Entry 7ZR1 (electron microscopy, 4.00 A resolution); this record covers chains A and D of the 5 polymer chains in the assembly.

== Chain A ==
Protein: Double-strand break repair protein
From: Thermochaetoides thermophila
UniProtKB: G0RYR3 (G0RYR3_CHATD); residue numbers follow UniProt; this construct covers 1-730
Amino-acid sequence (730 residues; each row starts with the number of its first residue):
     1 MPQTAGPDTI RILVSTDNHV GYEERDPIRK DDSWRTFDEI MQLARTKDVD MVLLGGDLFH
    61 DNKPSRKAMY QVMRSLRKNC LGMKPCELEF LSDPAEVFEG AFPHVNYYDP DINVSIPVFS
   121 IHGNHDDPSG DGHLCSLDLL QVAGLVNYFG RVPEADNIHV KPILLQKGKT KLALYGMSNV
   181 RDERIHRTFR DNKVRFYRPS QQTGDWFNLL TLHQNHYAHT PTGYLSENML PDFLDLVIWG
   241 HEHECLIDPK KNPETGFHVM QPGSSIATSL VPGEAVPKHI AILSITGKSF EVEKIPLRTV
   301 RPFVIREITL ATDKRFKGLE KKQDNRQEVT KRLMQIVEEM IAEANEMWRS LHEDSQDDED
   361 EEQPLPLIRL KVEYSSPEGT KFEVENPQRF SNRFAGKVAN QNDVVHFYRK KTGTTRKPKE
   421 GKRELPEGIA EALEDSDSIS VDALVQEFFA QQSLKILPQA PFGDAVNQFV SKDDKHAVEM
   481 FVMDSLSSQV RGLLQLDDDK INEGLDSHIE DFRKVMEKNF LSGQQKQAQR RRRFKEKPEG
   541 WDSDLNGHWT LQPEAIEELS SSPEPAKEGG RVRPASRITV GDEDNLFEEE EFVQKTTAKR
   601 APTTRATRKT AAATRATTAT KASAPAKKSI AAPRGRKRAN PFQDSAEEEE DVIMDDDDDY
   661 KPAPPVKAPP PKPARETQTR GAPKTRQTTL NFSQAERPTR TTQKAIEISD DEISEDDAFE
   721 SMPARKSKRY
Unresolved in the structure: 1-3, 413-437, 558-730
Metal / ion sites: Mn2+ site 1: D17, H19, D57, H243; Mn2+ site 2: D57, N124, H213, H241
UniProt features mapped onto this chain:
  - active site: H125 (Proton donor)
  - binding site (Mn(2+)): D17, H19, D57, N124, H213, H241, H243

== Chain D ==
Protein: DH domain-containing protein
From: Thermochaetoides thermophila
UniProtKB: G0SHW7 (G0SHW7_CHATD); numbering as in UniProt (aligned over 1-1315)
Amino-acid sequence (1315 residues; row label = number of the first residue in the row):
     1 MSKIEKLSIL GVRSFGPHHP ETIAFNTPLT LIVGYNGSGK TTVIECLKYA TTGELPPNST
    61 RNGAFIHDPD LVGEKEVRAQ VKLSFRSTIG ESYVVTRNIQ LLVQRNNKRT QKTLEGSLLL
   121 RNNGERTVIS TRVAELDKLV SEKLGVPPAI LDAVIFCHQD DSLWPMSEPA ALKKRFDEIF
   181 EAQKYTKVIE NIRLLKKKKG DELKILKERE VQDKANKERA EKVDRLMAQL TREILEAREK
   241 CNELSKQMEE ESAKIKDKYE QANSFLKIMN DLQTKTEKLE YKKDAIVELR SRIEELPDPD
   301 EVLRNTLDEY EQTINRIVAD RDHKAAQFHD LQAELKSARD QHTAKAAEQG KHQSDKEKYE
   361 RQLVARERMI REAAERHEIR GYNGDLDDRR IAIFNERIQK ILNDKRRELE RLQRENQEEL
   421 DRKTAVIAER ESRKQSVIRD RKAAKDRIIS LGKDMASIQG ELSSIDIDEG TEEMLRAEMK
   481 ELQARIEAAK ADEQNANLDA QIKEVNEEIW KLESLSAKLA RELVECTRLA SERAQLDLRR
   541 KQLAERKREL EIMTNTWNEQ FSTLLGEGWR PETLERDFSD VLKQQQLLVG EHRKKKDATQ
   601 QELKQAEYQL SNARNLHNKL TNEMEACMRA VQTAMKEARD LDSAPPVDEY ITMLETDEKE
   661 LAEVETALKL YDELKKHYST IKDRALRFNK CYICDRDFTN QEAAKTRLLE KVAKRLGDEE
   721 KKELLEDQAA FMKSLDILRA VRVKYDTYQR LSSELPQLSR EIDSETNRRE DLVRRLEDQD
   781 LAFREADNKL QEMETLNKHV MKITQLLKDI SDAEKQVERS QQLSNIETRS ADEINEEQTT
   841 CAEQTRAAQA KLTKLTAEKQ RLKDLVRQLE VERLQLENKI SSAVQQLERK KRLQESIARH
   901 KEDQNQARNA VQEADEELER LEPEIAGARA ALDEARQACR AKEQKVAAER DAIAQTVSEL
   961 NMINSEIQEY LDRGGPSSLA ANQRAIANLE TQMANLEGEM RELTVQINKL NKEIDNSDAK
  1021 KRNIADNLTY RKNLREKDAL EREIAELEAR NAQEDYDRLI KEAHYLEAHR SKLNADRERL
  1081 MGMMSTKDEE FRRLNEEYEL DLKDAKAKYK ETHIKVETTK AAIEDLGRGM AAVDHAIMQY
  1141 HSKMMEQINR TIAELWQSTY QGTDIDTIQI RSDVESTTSS DSGTRRNYNY RVSMVKGDTE
  1201 MDMRGRCSAG QKVLASIIIR LALAESFCAN CGLIALDEPT TNLDSDNIRS LAESLHGIIK
  1261 ARQAQGNLQL IVITHDEEFL KYMQCSDFCD DFYRVKRDEK QNSVIVRESI TRITE
Unresolved in the structure: 1, 414-941, 1310-1315
Metal / ion sites: Mg2+: T41, Q159 (together with ATP-gamma-S)
Residues lining bound ligands:
  - ATP-gamma-S (AGS; phosphothiophosphoric acid-adenylate ester), molecule 1: R13, Y35, N36, G37, S38, G39, K40, T41, T42, E45, Q159
  - ATP-gamma-S (AGS), molecule 2: M1201, G1205, R1206, C1207

== Chain A / chain D interface ==
Pairs across the interface - 40 pairs, chain A then chain D:
  D127(A) - R1249(D)  salt bridge
  G130(A) - E1277(D)
  R181(A) - S1286(D)  hydrogen bond (side chain-backbone)
  R184(A) - C1285(D)
  R187(A) - D1287(D)  salt bridge
  S438(A) - K1143(D)
  I439(A) - K1143(D)
  V441(A) - Y185(D)  hydrophobic
  V441(A) - Y1140(D)  hydrophobic
  L444(A) - A1136(D)
  L444(A) - Y1140(D)  hydrophobic
  V445(A) - A1136(D)  hydrophobic
  F448(A) - H1135(D)
  Q452(A) - A1132(D)
  S453(A) - R1128(D)  hydrogen bond (backbone-side chain)
  L454(A) - R1128(D)
  K455(A) - D1125(D)
  K455(A) - R1128(D)
  I456(A) - T1118(D)
  I456(A) - A1121(D)
  I456(A) - A1122(D)
  I456(A) - D1125(D)  hydrogen bond (backbone-side chain)
  L457(A) - D1125(D)  hydrogen bond (backbone-side chain)
  L457(A) - L1126(D)  hydrophobic
  F462(A) - G1129(D)
  F469(A) - K184(D)
  F469(A) - Y185(D)  hydrophobic
  F469(A) - V188(D)  hydrophobic
  V470(A) - Y185(D)
  D473(A) - K184(D)  salt bridge
  K475(A) - N191(D)
  V478(A) - I192(D)  hydrophobic
  E479(A) - N191(D)
  E479(A) - L195(D)
  M483(A) - K199(D)  hydrogen bond
  L486(A) - K199(D)
  Q489(A) - T1118(D)
  V490(A) - K1115(D)
  L505(A) - E1117(D)
  H548(A) - K198(D)
Interface residues without a listed pair, chain A (37 interface residues in all): N62, D131, E183, V482, L493, D498, I501
Interface residues without a listed pair, chain D (34 interface residues in all): K1110, H1113, I1114, V1133, Q1139, H1256, Y1282

== Summary ==
37 residues of chain A and 34 residues of chain D are in contact; the contacts include 5 hydrogen bonds and 3
salt bridges. Among the polar pairs are D127(A)-R1249(D), R187(A)-D1287(D) and D473(A)-K184(D). Bound to chain
D: ATP-gamma-S.
Here chain A is Double-strand break repair protein and chain D is DH domain-containing protein, both from
Thermochaetoides thermophila. Entry 7ZR1 (Chaetomium thermophilum Mre11-Rad50-Nbs1 complex bound to ATPyS
(composite structure)) was determined by electron microscopy (same publication as 8BAH).
